3MHA - chain A; structure by X-ray diffraction, 1.85 A resolution.

[Chain A]
Name: Lipoprotein lprG
From: Mycobacterium tuberculosis
Reference sequence: P0A5I8 (LPRG_MYCTU); residues 36-231 here = UniProt positions 36-231
Chain sequence (203 residues; each row starts with the number of its first residue):
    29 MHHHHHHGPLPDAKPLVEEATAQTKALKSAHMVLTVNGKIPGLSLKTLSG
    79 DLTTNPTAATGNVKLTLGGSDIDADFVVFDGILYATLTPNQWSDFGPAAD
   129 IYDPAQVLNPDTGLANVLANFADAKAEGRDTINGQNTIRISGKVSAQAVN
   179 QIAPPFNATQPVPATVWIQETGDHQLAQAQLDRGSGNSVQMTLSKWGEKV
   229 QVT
Unresolved in the structure: 29-35, 231
Sequence notes: expression tag (29-35)
Small-molecule neighbours: PIM (Z69; (1S,2R,3R,4S,5R,6S)-2-(alpha-L-allopyranosyloxy)-3,4,5-trihydroxy-6-({6-O-[(1R)-1-hydroxyhexadecyl]-beta-L-gulopyranosyl}oxy)cyclohexyl (2R)-2-{[(1S)-1-hydroxyhexadecyl]oxy}-3-{[(1S,10S)-1-hydroxy-10-methyloctadecyl]oxy}propyl hydrogen (R)-phosphate): Met60, Leu62, Gly70, Leu71, Ser72, Leu73, Leu76, Ala87, Val91, Leu93, Leu95, Phe104, Val106, Leu111, Ala113, Leu115, Phe123, Asp128, Ile129, Tyr130, Pro132, Val135, Ile180, Ala181, Pro183, Leu209, Val217, Met219
What the authors report for this chain:
  - binding site for PIM: Val91
  - mutagenesis - V91W, V194R, V217F: decreased signaling in response to TLR2
  - mutagenesis - V91W: abolished binding to Ac1PIM2
  - mutagenesis - V91W: abolished signaling in response to lysate of M. smegmatis or Mtb
  - mutagenesis - V91W: abolished binding to LAM
  - mutagenesis - V91W: abolished binding to LM
  - mutagenesis - V91W: decreased binding to PIM

[In short]
Bound to chain A: PIM. The paper reports a binding site for PIM at Val91; V91W, V194R and V217F reduce
signaling in response to TLR2.
Chain A is Lipoprotein lprG (Mycobacterium tuberculosis); the structure, Crystal structure of LprG from
Mycobacterium tuberculosis bound to PIM, was determined by X-ray diffraction, deposited together with 3MH8 and
3MH9.
